PDB entry 7PIT | electron microscopy, 5.70 A resolution (low resolution: residue-level contacts below are approximate; hydrogen-bond / salt-bridge calls are withheld) | chains C and 5 of the 56 polymer chains in the assembly

[Chain C]
Name: 30S ribosomal protein S4
From: Mycoplasma pneumoniae M129
UniProtKB: P46775 (RS4_MYCPN); residues 1-205 here = UniProt positions 1-205
Amino-acid sequence (205 residues; numbered 1 to 205; the number before each row is that of its first residue):
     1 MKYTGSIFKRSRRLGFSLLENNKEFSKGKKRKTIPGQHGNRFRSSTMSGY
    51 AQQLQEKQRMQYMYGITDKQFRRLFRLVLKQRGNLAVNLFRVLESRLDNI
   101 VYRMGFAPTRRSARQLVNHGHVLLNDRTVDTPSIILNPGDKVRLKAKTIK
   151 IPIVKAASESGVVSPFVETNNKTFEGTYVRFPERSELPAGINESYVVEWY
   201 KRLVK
Unresolved in the structure: 204-205

[Chain 5]
Molecule: 16S ribosomal RNA
From: Mycoplasma pneumoniae M129
Sequence (1520 nucleotides; numbered 1 to 1520; the number before each row is that of its first residue):
     1 UUUUUCUGAGAGUUUGAUCCUGGCUCAGGAUUAACGCUGGCGGCAUGCCU
    51 AAUACAUGCAAGUCGAUCGAAAGUAGUAAUACUUUAGAGGCGAACGGGUG
   101 AGUAACACGUAUCCAAUCUACCUUAUAAUGGGGGAUAACUAGUUGAAAGA
   151 CUAGCUAAUACCGCAUAAGAACUUUGGUUCGCAUGAAUCAAAGUUGAAAG
   201 GACCUGCAAGGGUUCGUUAUUUGAUGAGGGUGCGCCAUAUCAGCUAGUUG
   251 GUGGGGUAACGGCCUACCAAGGCAAUGACGUGUAGCUAUGCUGAGAAGUA
   301 GAAUAGCCACAAUGGGACUGAGACACGGCCCAUACUCCUACGGGAGGCAG
   351 CAGUAGGGAAUUUUUCACAAUGAGCGAAAGCUUGAUGGAGCAAUGCCGCG
   401 UGAACGAUGAAGGUCUUUAAGAUUGUAAAGUUCUUUUAUUUGGGAAGAAU
   451 GACUUUAGCAGGUAAUGGCUAGAGUUUGACUGUACCAUUUUGAAUAAGUG
   501 ACGACUAACUAUGUGCCAGCAGUCGCGGUAAUACAUAGGUCGCAAGCGUU
   551 AUCCGGAUUUAUUGGGCGUAAAGCAAGCGCAGGCGGAUUGAAAAGUCUGG
   601 UGUUAAAGGCAGCUGCUUAACAGUUGUAUGCAUUGGAAACUAUUAAUCUA
   651 GAGUGUGGUAGGGAGUUUUGGAAUUUCAUGUGGAGCGGUGAAAUGCGUAG
   701 AUAUAUGAAGGAACACCAGUGGCGAAGGCGAAAACUUAGGCCAUUACUGA
   751 CGCUUAGGCUUGAAAGUGUGGGGAGCAAAUAGGAUUAGAUACCCUAGUAG
   801 UCCACACCGUAAACGAUAGAUACUAGCUGUCGGGGCGAUCCCCUCGGUAG
   851 UGAAGUUAACACAUUAAGUAUCUCGCCUGGGUAGUACAUUCGCAAGAAUG
   901 AAACUCAAACGGAAUUGACGGGGACCCGCACAAGUGGUGGAGCAUGUUGC
   951 UUAAUUCGACGGUACACGAAAAACCUUACCUAGACUUGACAUCCUUGGCA
  1001 AAGUUAUGGAAACAUAAUGGAGGUUAACCGAGUGACAGGUGGUGCAUGGU
  1051 UGUCGUCAGCUCGUGUCGUGAGAUGUUGGGUUAAGUCCCGCAACGAGCGC
  1101 AACCCUUAUCGUUAGUUACAUUGUCUAGCGAGACUGCUAAUGCAAAUUGG
  1151 AGGAAGGAAGGGAUGACGUCAAAUCAUCAUGCCCCUUAUGUCUAGGGCUG
  1201 CAAACGUGCUACAAUGGCCAAUACAAACAGUCGCCAGCUUGUAAAAGUGA
  1251 GCAAAUCUGUAAAGUUGGUCUCAGUUCGGAUUGAGGGCUGCAAUUCGUCC
  1301 UCAUGAAGUCGGAAUCACUAGUAAUCGCGAAUCAGCUAUGUCGCGGUGAA
  1351 UACGUUCUCGGGUCUUGUACACACCGCCCGUCAAACUAUGAAAGCUGGUA
  1401 AUAUUUAAAAACGUGUUGCUAACCAUUAGGAAGCGCAUGUCAAGGAUAGC
  1451 ACCGGUGAUUGGAGUUAAGUCGUAACAAGGUACCCCUACGAGAACGUGGG
  1501 GGUGGAUCACCUCCUUUCUA
Unresolved in the structure: 1-4, 181-184, 1020-1027, 1510-1520

[Interface between chain C and chain 5]
Residue-residue contacts - 111 pairs, chain C then chain 5:
  Met-1(C) with A497(5); A544(5); A545(5)
  Lys-2(C) with G400(5); U401(5)
  Tyr-3(C) with U401(5); G402(5); A403(5)
  Gly-5(C) with A427(5)
  Ser-6(C) with G425(5)
  Phe-8(C) with U426(5); A427(5)
  Lys-9(C) with U426(5); U540(5); C541(5)
  Arg-12(C) with U423(5); U424(5)
  Arg-13(C) with U540(5); C541(5)
  Asn-22(C) with C405(5)
  Phe-25(C) with C405(5)
  Ser-26(C) with U408(5)
  Lys-27(C) with A407(5); G409(5); U426(5)
  Gly-28(C) with A407(5); U408(5); G409(5)
  Lys-29(C) with U408(5)
  Arg-31(C) with G409(5); A422(5); U423(5)
  Pro-35(C) with U423(5); U424(5); U540(5)
  Gly-36(C) with G539(5); U540(5)
  Gln-37(C) with U423(5); G539(5)
  His-38(C) with C509(5); U510(5)
  Arg-43(C) with C509(5)
  Ser-44(C) with A508(5); C509(5)
  Thr-46(C) with A504(5); C505(5); A507(5); A508(5)
  Ser-48(C) with A507(5)
  Lys-57(C) with C543(5)
  Gln-58(C) with G542(5); C543(5)
  Asp-68(C) with C543(5); A544(5)
  Lys-69(C) with C397(5); A544(5); A545(5)
  Gln-70(C) with G398(5)
  Arg-72(C) with G29(5)
  Arg-73(C) with C397(5); G398(5); U618(5); A619(5)
  Arg-76(C) with A620(5)
  Lys-80(C) with C610(5); A611(5)
  Arg-82(C) with U5(5); C6(5)
  Pro-108(C) with A404(5)
  Thr-109(C) with A404(5)
  Arg-111(C) with A403(5)
  Ser-112(C) with A403(5)
  Arg-114(C) with C399(5); G400(5)
  Gln-115(C) with U401(5); G402(5); A403(5); A493(5)
  Asn-118(C) with C399(5); G400(5); U436(5)
  His-119(C) with U434(5); U435(5); U436(5); A493(5)
  His-121(C) with U434(5)
  Arg-127(C) with U618(5)
  Thr-128(C) with U617(5)
  Val-129(C) with U617(5)
  Asp-130(C) with C399(5); U617(5)
  Thr-131(C) with G398(5); C399(5); U617(5); U618(5)
  Pro-132(C) with C399(5)
  Ser-133(C) with U618(5)
  Lys-147(C) with U488(5); U489(5)
  Lys-150(C) with U434(5)
  Ile-151(C) with C433(5); U434(5)
  Glu-198(C) with A9(5)
  Tyr-200(C) with A9(5)
  Lys-201(C) with A9(5); G28(5)
  Arg-202(C) with G28(5); G29(5); G293(5)
  Leu-203(C) with G293(5); A294(5)
Other interface residues (no listed pair), chain C (66 interface residues in all): Ile-7, Leu-54, Tyr-62, Thr-67, Arg-96, Ile-134, Ile-153, Val-197
Other interface residues (no listed pair), chain 5 (55 interface residues in all): G406, C486, G538

[Overview]
66 residues of chain C face 55 of chain 5 across their interface.
Chain C is 30S ribosomal protein S4 and chain 5 is 16S ribosomal RNA, both from Mycoplasma pneumoniae M129;
the structure, 70S ribosome with EF-G, A/P- and P/E-site tRNAs in pseudouridimycin-treated Mycoplasma
pneumoniae cells, was determined by electron microscopy, deposited together with 7OOC, 7OOD, 7P6Z, 7PAH, 7PAI,
7PAJ and 23 further entries.
